6D9Z - chains F and D of the 6 polymer chains in the assembly; structure by X-ray diffraction, 3.40 A resolution.

# Chain F (and D)
Molecule: Sulfate transporter CysZ
From: Pseudomonas denitrificans (nomen rejiciendum)
Notes: chain D of this document is another copy of the same molecule, construct and numbering; everything in this record applies to it too
UniProtKB: M4XKU7 (M4XKU7_9PSED); residues 1-246 here = UniProt positions 1-246
Sequence (246 residues; numbered 1 to 246; the number before each row is that of its first residue):
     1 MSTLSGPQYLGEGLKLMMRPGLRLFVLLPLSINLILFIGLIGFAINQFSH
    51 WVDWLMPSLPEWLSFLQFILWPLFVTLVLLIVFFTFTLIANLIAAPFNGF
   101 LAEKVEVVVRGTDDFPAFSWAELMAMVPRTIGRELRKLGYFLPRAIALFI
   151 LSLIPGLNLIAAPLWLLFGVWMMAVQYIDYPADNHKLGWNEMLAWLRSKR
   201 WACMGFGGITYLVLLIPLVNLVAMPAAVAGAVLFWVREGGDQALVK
Unresolved in the structure: 1-2, 243-246
From the paper describing this entry:
  - binding site for octyl beta-D-glucopyranoside: Gly-21, Leu-22, Arg-23 (proposed by the authors, not directly observed)

# Chain F / chain D interface
Residue-residue contacts (18):
  Trp-54(F) / Pro-57(D)
  Trp-54(F) / Ser-58(D)  hydrogen bond (side chain-backbone)
  Trp-54(F) / Leu-59(D)
  Leu-55(F) / Pro-57(D)  hydrophobic
  Leu-55(F) / Leu-70(D)  hydrophobic
  Leu-55(F) / Phe-74(D)
  Pro-57(F) / Leu-55(D)
  Pro-57(F) / Phe-74(D)  hydrophobic
  Ser-58(F) / Trp-54(D)  hydrogen bond (backbone-side chain)
  Leu-59(F) / Leu-55(D)  hydrophobic
  Trp-62(F) / Thr-85(D)
  Trp-62(F) / Leu-88(D)  hydrophobic
  Ile-69(F) / Phe-149(D)  hydrophobic
  Ile-69(F) / Leu-153(D)  hydrophobic
  Phe-74(F) / Leu-70(D)  hydrophobic
  Phe-74(F) / Phe-74(D)  hydrophobic
  Leu-77(F) / Leu-70(D)  hydrophobic
  Ile-81(F) / Leu-66(D)  hydrophobic
Other interface residues (no listed pair), chain F (13 interface residues in all): Leu-63, Leu-66, Leu-70
Other interface residues (no listed pair), chain D (14 interface residues in all): Leu-77, Ile-81

# Summary
13 residues of chain F face 14 of chain D across their interface, with 2 hydrogen bonds. The hydrogen-bonded
pair is Trp-54(F)/Ser-58(D). From the paper: a binding site for octyl beta-D-glucopyranoside at Gly-21(F),
Leu-22(F) and Arg-23(F).
Chain F and chain D are both Sulfate transporter CysZ (Pseudomonas denitrificans (nomen rejiciendum)); the
structure, Structure of CysZ, a sulfate permease from Pseudomonas Denitrificans, was determined by X-ray
diffraction together with 6D79 from the same study.
